Entry 7BEG (electron microscopy, 4.20 A resolution (low resolution: residue-level contacts below are approximate; hydrogen-bond / salt-bridge calls are withheld)); this record covers chains C and T of the 9 polymer chains in the assembly.

[Chain C]
Name: DNA-directed RNA polymerase subunit beta
Source organism: Escherichia coli
Notes: EC 2.7.7.6
UniProt: P0A8V4 (RPOB_ECO57); numbering as in UniProt (aligned over 1-1342)
Chain sequence (1342 residues; row label = number of the first residue in the row):
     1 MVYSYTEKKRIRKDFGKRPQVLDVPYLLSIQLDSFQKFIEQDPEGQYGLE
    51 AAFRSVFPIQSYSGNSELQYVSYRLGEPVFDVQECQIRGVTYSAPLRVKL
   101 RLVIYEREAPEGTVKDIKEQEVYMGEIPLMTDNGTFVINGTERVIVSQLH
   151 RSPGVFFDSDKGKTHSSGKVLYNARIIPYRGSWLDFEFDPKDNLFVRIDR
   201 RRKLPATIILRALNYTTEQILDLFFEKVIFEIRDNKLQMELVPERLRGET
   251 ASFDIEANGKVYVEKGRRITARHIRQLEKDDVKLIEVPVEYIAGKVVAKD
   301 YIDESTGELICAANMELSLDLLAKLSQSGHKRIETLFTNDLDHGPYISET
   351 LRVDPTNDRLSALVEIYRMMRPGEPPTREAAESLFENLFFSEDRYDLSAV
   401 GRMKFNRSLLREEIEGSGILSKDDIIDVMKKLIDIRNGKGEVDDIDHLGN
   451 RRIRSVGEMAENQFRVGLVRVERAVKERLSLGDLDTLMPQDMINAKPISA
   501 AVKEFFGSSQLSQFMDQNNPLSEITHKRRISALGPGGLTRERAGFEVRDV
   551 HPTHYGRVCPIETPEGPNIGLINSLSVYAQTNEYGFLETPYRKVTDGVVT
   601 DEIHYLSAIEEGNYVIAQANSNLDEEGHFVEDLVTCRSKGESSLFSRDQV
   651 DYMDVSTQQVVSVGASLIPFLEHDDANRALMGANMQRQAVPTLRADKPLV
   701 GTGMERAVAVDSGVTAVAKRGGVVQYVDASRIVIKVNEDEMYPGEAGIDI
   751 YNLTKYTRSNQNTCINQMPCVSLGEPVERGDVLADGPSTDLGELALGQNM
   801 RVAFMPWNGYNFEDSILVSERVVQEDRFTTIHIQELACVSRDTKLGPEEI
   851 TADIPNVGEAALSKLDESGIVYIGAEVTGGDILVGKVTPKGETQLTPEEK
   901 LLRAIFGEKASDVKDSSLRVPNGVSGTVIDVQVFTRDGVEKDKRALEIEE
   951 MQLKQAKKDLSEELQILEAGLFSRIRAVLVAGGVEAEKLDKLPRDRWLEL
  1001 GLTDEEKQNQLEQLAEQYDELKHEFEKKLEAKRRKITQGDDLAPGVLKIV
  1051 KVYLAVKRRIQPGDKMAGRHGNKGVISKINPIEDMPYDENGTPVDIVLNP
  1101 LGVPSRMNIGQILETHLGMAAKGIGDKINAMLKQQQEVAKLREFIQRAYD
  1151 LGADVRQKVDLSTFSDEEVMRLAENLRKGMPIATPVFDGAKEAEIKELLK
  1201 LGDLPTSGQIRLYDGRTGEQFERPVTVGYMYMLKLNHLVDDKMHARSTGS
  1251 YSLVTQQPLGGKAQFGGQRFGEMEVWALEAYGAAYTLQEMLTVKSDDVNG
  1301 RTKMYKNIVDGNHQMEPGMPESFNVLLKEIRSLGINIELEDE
Not modelled in the structure: 1
Curated features (UniProtKB/Swiss-Prot):
  - modified residue (N6-acetyllysine): Lys1022, Lys1200

[Chain T]
Molecule: Class I pacrA promoter template DNA
Source organism: Klebsiella pneumoniae
Sequence (94 nucleotides; numbered -14 to 79; the number before each row is that of its first residue; numbers below 1 keep their minus sign (DT-14 is residue -14)):
   -14 TCTTTCTATTATGGTCATGCTATGGTACATACATTCACAAATGTATGTAA
    36 ACGTAACCTCTGTAAAGTCATTAACCTATGGCACGAAAAACCAA

[How chain C and chain T interact]
Residue-residue contacts - 24 pairs, chain C then chain T:
  Arg143(C) with DC5(T)
  Arg470(C) with DG9(T)
  Arg478(C) with DT11(T)
  Lys496(C) with DG9(T); DG10(T)
  Pro497(C) with DG9(T)
  Ala500(C) with DT8(T); DG9(T)
  Lys503(C) with DT8(T)
  Glu504(C) with DA7(T); DT8(T)
  Phe514(C) with DG4(T); DC5(T)
  Asn760(C) with DC5(T)
  Gly1261(C) with DA2(T)
  Lys1262(C) with DG4(T)
  Gly1267(C) with DA2(T)
  Gln1268(C) with DC1(T)
  Arg1269(C) with DT0(T); DC1(T)
  Phe1270(C) with DT0(T)
  Gly1271(C) with DT0(T)
  Met1273(C) with DG-2(T); DG-1(T)
Also at the interface, not in a pair above, chain C (19 interface residues in all): His1244
Also at the interface, not in a pair above, chain T (13 interface residues in all): DT3

[Overview]
19 residues of chain C and 13 residues of chain T are in contact.
Here chain C is DNA-directed RNA polymerase subunit beta (Escherichia coli) and chain T is Class I pacrA
promoter template DNA (Klebsiella pneumoniae). Entry 7BEG (Structures of class I bacterial transcription
complexes) was determined by electron microscopy (same publication as 7BEF).
